Entry 4NJ2 (X-ray diffraction, 2.20 A resolution); this record covers chains A and B.

== Chain A (and B) ==
Molecule: General control protein GCN4
Notes: chain B of this document is another copy of the same molecule, construct and numbering; everything in this record applies to it too
Reference sequence: P03069 (GCN4_YEAST); residues 1-33 here correspond to UniProt positions 249-281 (UniProt number = residue number + 248)
Chain sequence (35 residues; row label = number of the first residue in the row; numbering starts at 0):
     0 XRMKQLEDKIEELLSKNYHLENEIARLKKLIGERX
Unresolved in the structure: 0, 34 (chain B: 34)
Modified / non-standard residues: ACE (acetyl group) at position 0; NH2 (amino group) at position 34
Differences from the reference sequence: acetylation (0); engineered mutation Ile9 (Val257 in P03069), Ile23 (Val271 in P03069), Ile30 (Val278 in P03069); amidation (34)

== How chain A and chain B interact ==
Residue-residue contacts - 41 pairs, chain A then chain B:
  Met2(A) - Met2(B)  hydrophobic
  Met2(A) - Leu5(B)  hydrophobic
  Leu5(A) - Met2(B)  hydrophobic
  Leu5(A) - Leu5(B)  hydrophobic
  Leu5(A) - Ile9(B)  hydrophobic
  Lys8(A) - Ile9(B)
  Ile9(A) - Leu5(B)  hydrophobic
  Ile9(A) - Ile9(B)  hydrophobic
  Ile9(A) - Leu12(B)  hydrophobic
  Leu12(A) - Ile9(B)
  Leu12(A) - Leu12(B)  hydrophobic
  Leu12(A) - Leu13(B)  hydrophobic
  Leu12(A) - Asn16(B)
  Leu13(A) - Leu12(B)  hydrophobic
  Lys15(A) - Asn16(B)
  Lys15(A) - Glu20(B)  salt bridge
  Asn16(A) - Asn16(B)  hydrogen bond
  Asn16(A) - Leu19(B)
  Leu19(A) - Asn16(B)
  Leu19(A) - Leu19(B)  hydrophobic
  Leu19(A) - Glu20(B)
  Leu19(A) - Ile23(B)  hydrophobic
  Glu20(A) - Leu19(B)
  Glu22(A) - Ile23(B)
  Glu22(A) - Lys27(B)
  Ile23(A) - Leu19(B)  hydrophobic
  Ile23(A) - Glu22(B)
  Ile23(A) - Ile23(B)  hydrophobic
  Ile23(A) - Leu26(B)  hydrophobic
  Leu26(A) - Ile23(B)
  Leu26(A) - Lys27(B)
  Leu26(A) - Ile30(B)  hydrophobic
  Lys27(A) - Glu22(B)  salt bridge
  Leu29(A) - Ile30(B)  hydrophobic
  Leu29(A) - Arg33(B)
  Ile30(A) - Leu26(B)  hydrophobic
  Ile30(A) - Leu29(B)  hydrophobic
  Ile30(A) - Ile30(B)  hydrophobic
  Ile30(A) - Arg33(B)  hydrogen bond (backbone-side chain)
  Glu32(A) - Arg33(B)  hydrogen bond (backbone-side chain)
  Arg33(A) - Arg33(B)  hydrogen bond (backbone-side chain)
Also at the interface, not in a pair above, chain A (19 interface residues in all): Arg1
Also at the interface, not in a pair above, chain B (17 interface residues in all): Lys8, Lys15

== Overview ==
19 residues of chain A face 17 of chain B across their interface, with 4 hydrogen bonds and 2 salt bridges.
Polar pairs include Lys15(A)-Glu20(B), Lys27(A)-Glu22(B) and Asn16(A)-Asn16(B).
Chain A and chain B are both General control protein GCN4; the structure, GCN4-p1 triple Val9, 23,30 to Ile
mutant, was determined by X-ray diffraction, deposited together with 4NIZ, 4NJ0 and 4NJ1.
